Entry 9B8B (electron microscopy, 3.20 A resolution); this record covers chains C and D of the 14 polymer chains in the assembly.

# Chain C (and D)
Molecule: Envelope glycoprotein gp160
Organism: Human immunodeficiency virus 1
Notes: chain D of this document is another copy of the same molecule, construct and numbering; everything in this record applies to it too
Reference sequence: Q2N0S6 (Q2N0S6_9HIV1); aligned to UniProt positions 30-497 over residues 31-508 (the alignment contains insertions or deletions, so no single offset holds)
Amino-acid sequence (504 residues; row label = number of the first residue in the row; note: 10 numbers in that range are skipped by the numbering (no residue carries them; nothing is unmodelled there); numbering starts at 0):
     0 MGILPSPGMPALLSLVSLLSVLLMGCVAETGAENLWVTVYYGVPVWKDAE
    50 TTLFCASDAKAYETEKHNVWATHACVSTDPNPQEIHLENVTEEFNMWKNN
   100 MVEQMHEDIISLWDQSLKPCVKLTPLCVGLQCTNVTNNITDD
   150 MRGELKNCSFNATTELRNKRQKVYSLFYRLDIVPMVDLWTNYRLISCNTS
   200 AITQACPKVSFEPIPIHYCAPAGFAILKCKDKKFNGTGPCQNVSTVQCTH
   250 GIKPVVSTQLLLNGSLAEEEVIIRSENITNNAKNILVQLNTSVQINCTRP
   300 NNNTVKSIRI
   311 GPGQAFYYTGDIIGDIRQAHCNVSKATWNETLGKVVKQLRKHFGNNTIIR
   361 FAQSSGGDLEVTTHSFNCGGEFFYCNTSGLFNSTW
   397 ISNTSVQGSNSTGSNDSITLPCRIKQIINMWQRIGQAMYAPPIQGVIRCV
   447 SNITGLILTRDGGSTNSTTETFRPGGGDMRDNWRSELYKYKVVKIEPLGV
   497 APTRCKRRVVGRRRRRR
Disordered / not traced: 0-31, 58-72, 397-412, 460-462, 505-513 (chain D: 0-31, 57-81, 397-412, 458-462, 505-513)
Differences from the reference sequence: initiating methionine (0); expression tag (1-30, 509-513); conflict Ser-76 (Pro75 in Q2N0S6), Glu-106 (Thr105 in Q2N0S6), Gly-128 (Thr127 in Q2N0S6), 22 further conflict positions vs the reference (Q2N0S6) not listed
Disulfide bonds: Cys-54/Cys-74, Cys-119/Cys-205, Cys-126/Cys-196, Cys-131/Cys-157, Cys-218/Cys-247, Cys-228/Cys-239, Cys-378/Cys-445, Cys-385/Cys-418
Glycans and other covalent adducts: N-acetylglucosamine (NAG) linked to Asn-88, Asn-133, Asn-137, Asn-156, Asn-160, Asn-197, Asn-234, Asn-241, Asn-276, Asn-289, Asn-295, Asn-301, Asn-332, Asn-355, Asn-386, Asn-392, Asn-448; glycan linked to Asn-262
What the authors report for this chain:
  - post-translational modification sites: Asn-160
  - mutagenesis - R169E/K171E: abolished binding to long-HCDR3 Apex bnAbs

# Chain C / chain D interface
Pairs across the interface - 18 pairs, chain C then chain D:
  Pro-124(C) with Arg-166(D), hydrogen bond (backbone-side chain)
  Cys-126(C) with Glu-164(D); Leu-165(D); Arg-166(D), hydrogen bond (backbone-backbone)
  Val-127(C) with Arg-166(D); Asn-167(D)
  Asn-160(C) with Arg-166(D), hydrogen bond (backbone-side chain)
  Thr-162(C) with Arg-166(D)
  Arg-169(C) with Arg-166(D)
  Met-184(C) with Leu-165(D), hydrophobic
  Asp-186(C) with Lys-168(D)
  Arg-192(C) with Glu-164(D), salt bridge
  Cys-196(C) with Glu-164(D); Pro-312(D)
  Asn-197(C) with Arg-308(D), hydrogen bond
  Thr-198(C) with Gly-313(D)
  Ser-199(C) with Pro-312(D)
  Ala-200(C) with Pro-312(D), hydrogen bond (backbone-backbone)
Other interface residues (no listed pair), chain C (16 interface residues in all): Thr-123, Gly-128

# Overview
Chain C and chain D form an interface of 16 and 8 residues respectively; the contacts include 5 hydrogen bonds
and 1 salt bridge. Among the polar pairs are Arg-192(C)/Glu-164(D), Pro-124(C)/Arg-166(D) and
Asn-160(C)/Arg-166(D). The paper reports that R169E/K171E of chain C abolish binding to long-HCDR3 Apex bnAbs;
a modification site at Asn-160(C).
Both chains are Envelope glycoprotein gp160 (Human immunodeficiency virus 1). Entry 9B8B (RM038 Fab in complex
with Apex-GT 6.2 trimer and RM20A3 Fab) was determined by electron microscopy, deposited together with 9MPX,
9MQG, 9B8C, 9MPB and 9MPC.
